Entry 2G9X (X-ray diffraction, 2.50 A resolution); this record covers chains A and B.

Chain A:
Molecule: Cell division protein kinase 2
From: Homo sapiens
Notes: EC 2.7.1.37
Reference sequence: P24941 (CDK2_HUMAN); residue numbers follow UniProt; this construct covers 1-298
Sequence (299 residues; row label = number of the first residue in the row; numbering starts at 0):
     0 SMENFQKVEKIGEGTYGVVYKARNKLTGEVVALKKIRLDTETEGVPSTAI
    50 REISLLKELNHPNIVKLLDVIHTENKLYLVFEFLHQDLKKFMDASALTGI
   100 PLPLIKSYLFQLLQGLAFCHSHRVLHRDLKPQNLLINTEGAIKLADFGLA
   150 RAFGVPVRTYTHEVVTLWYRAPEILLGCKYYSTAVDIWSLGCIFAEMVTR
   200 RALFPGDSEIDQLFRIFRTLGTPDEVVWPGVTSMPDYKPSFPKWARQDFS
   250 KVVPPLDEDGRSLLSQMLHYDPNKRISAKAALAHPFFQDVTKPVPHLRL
Modified positions: Thr160 (phosphothreonine; TPO)
Sequence notes: cloning artifact (0); modified residue (160)
Residues lining bound ligands: NU5 (3-({2-[(4-{[6-(cyclohexylmethoxy)-9H-purin-2-yl]amino}phenyl)sulfonyl]ethyl}amino)propan-1-ol): Ile10, Gly11, Glu12, Gly13, Val18, Ala31, Val64, Phe80, Glu81, Phe82, Leu83, His84, Gln85, Asp86, Lys88, Lys89, Gln131, Asn132, Leu134, Asp145
UniProt features mapped onto this chain:
  - active site: Asp127 (Proton acceptor)
  - binding site (ATP): Ile10 to Val18, Lys33, Glu81 to Leu83, Asp86, Lys129 to Asn132, Asp145
  - binding site (Mg(2+)): Asn132, Asp145
  - site (CDK7 binding): Lys9, Lys88, Lys89, Leu166
  - modified residue: Met1 (N-acetylmethionine), Lys6 (N6-acetyllysine), Thr14 (Phosphothreonine), Tyr15 (Phosphotyrosine), Tyr19 (Phosphotyrosine), Thr160 (Phosphothreonine)
  - natural variant: Pro45 (P45L: In a glioblastoma multiforme sample)
  - mutagenesis: Lys9 (K9F: Reduced phosphorylation by CAK), Thr14 (T14A: 2-fold increase in activity), Tyr15 (Y15F: 2-fold increase in activity), Lys88 to Lys89 (Reduced phosphorylation by CAK), Thr160 (T160A: Abolishes activity), Leu166 (L166R: Reduced phosphorylation by CAK and reduced kinase activity)

Chain B:
Molecule: Cyclin-A2
From: Bos taurus
Reference sequence: P30274 (CCNA2_BOVIN); residues 172-432 here correspond to UniProt positions 146-406 (UniProt number = residue number - 26)
Sequence (262 residues; numbered 171 to 432; the number before each row is that of its first residue):
   171 GVNEVPDYHEDIHTYLREMEVKCKPKVGYMKKQPDITNSMRAILVDWLVE
   221 VGEEYKLQNETLHLAVNYIDRFLSSMSVLRGKLQLVGTAAMLLASKFEEI
   271 YPPEVAEFVYITDDTYTKKQVLRMEHLVLKVLAFDLAAPTINQFLTQYFL
   321 HQQPANCKVESLAMFLGELSLIDADPYLKYLPSVIAAAAFHLALYTVTGQ
   371 SWPESLVQKTGYTLETLKPCLLDLHQTYLRAPQHAQQSIREKYKNSKYHG
   421 VSLLNPPETLNL
Sequence notes: cloning artifact (171)

How chain A and chain B interact:
Pairs across the interface - 73 pairs, chain A then chain B:
  Thr39(A) with Leu292(B)
  Glu40(A) with Lys288(B), hydrogen bond (backbone-side chain)
  Thr41(A) with Lys288(B), hydrogen bond (backbone-side chain)
  Glu42(A) with Lys266(B), hydrogen bond (backbone-side chain); Glu274(B); Val275(B), hydrogen bond (side chain-backbone)
  Gly43(A) with Lys266(B); Leu292(B); Glu295(B)
  Val44(A) with Lys266(B), hydrogen bond (backbone-side chain); Glu295(B), hydrogen bond (backbone-side chain)
  Ser46(A) with Lys266(B)
  Ile49(A) with Leu263(B), hydrophobic; Lys266(B); Leu306(B), hydrophobic
  Arg50(A) with Lys266(B); Phe267(B), hydrogen bond (side chain-backbone); Glu269(B)
  Ile52(A) with Phe304(B), hydrophobic
  Ser53(A) with Phe267(B); Phe304(B); Leu306(B)
  Lys56(A) with Ala303(B), hydrogen bond (side chain-backbone); Asp305(B), salt bridge
  Glu57(A) with Tyr185(B), hydrogen bond; Met189(B); Ala307(B)
  His71(A) with His296(B), hydrogen bond
  Thr72(A) with His296(B)
  Glu73(A) with His296(B)
  Ala116(A) with Tyr178(B)
  His119(A) with Tyr178(B); Ile182(B)
  Ser120(A) with Tyr178(B); Asp181(B), hydrogen bond; Ile182(B)
  His121(A) with Tyr185(B)
  Arg122(A) with Ile182(B); Tyr185(B); Ala307(B), hydrogen bond (side chain-backbone)
  Arg150(A) with Glu268(B), salt bridge
  Ala151(A) with Phe267(B), hydrophobic
  Phe152(A) with Val175(B), hydrophobic; Ile182(B), hydrophobic
  Val154(A) with Glu174(B); Thr316(B); Gln317(B)
  Pro155(A) with Asn173(B); Glu174(B); Thr316(B)
  Val156(A) with Asn173(B), hydrogen bond (backbone-backbone)
  Arg157(A) with Gln228(B), hydrogen bond; Glu230(B); Glu268(B), salt bridge
  Thr158(A) with Ile270(B)
  Tyr159(A) with Ile270(B)
  Thr160(A) with Glu269(B); Ile270(B)
  Glu162(A) with Tyr271(B)
  Tyr179(A) with Asn173(B)
  Ser181(A) with Val172(B), hydrogen bond (side chain-backbone); Val175(B)
  Thr182(A) with Val172(B); Val175(B)
  Pro271(A) with Val172(B)
  Asn272(A) with Gly171(B); Val172(B), hydrogen bond (side chain-backbone)
  Ser276(A) with Asp177(B), hydrogen bond; Tyr178(B)
  Ala277(A) with Tyr178(B), hydrogen bond (backbone-side chain)
  Lys278(A) with Asp177(B), hydrogen bond (side chain-backbone); Tyr178(B), hydrogen bond (backbone-side chain); Asp181(B), salt bridge
Other interface residues (no listed pair), chain A (46 interface residues in all): Leu37, Leu54, Val69, Leu76, Ala183, Ala279
Other interface residues (no listed pair), chain B (39 interface residues in all): His179, Leu186, Ala276, Leu299, Gln313, Leu320

In short:
46 residues of chain A and 39 residues of chain B are in contact, with 20 hydrogen bonds and 4 salt bridges.
Among the polar pairs are Lys56(A)-Asp305(B), Arg150(A)-Glu268(B) and Arg157(A)-Glu268(B). Bound to chain A:
compound NU5.
Chain A is Cell division protein kinase 2 (Homo sapiens) and chain B is Cyclin-A2 (Bos taurus); the structure,
Structure of Thr 160 phosphorylated CDK2/cyclin A in complex with the inhibitor NU6271, was determined by
X-ray diffraction.
